8QNS - chains A and M; structure by X-ray diffraction, 3.21 A resolution.

== Chain A ==
Name: Apoptosis-inducing factor 1, mitochondrial
Organism: Mus musculus
Notes: EC 1.6.99.-
UniProtKB: Q9Z0X1 (AIFM1_MOUSE); residue numbers follow UniProt; this construct covers 102-612
Amino-acid sequence (524 residues; numbered 101 to 624; the number before each row is that of its first residue):
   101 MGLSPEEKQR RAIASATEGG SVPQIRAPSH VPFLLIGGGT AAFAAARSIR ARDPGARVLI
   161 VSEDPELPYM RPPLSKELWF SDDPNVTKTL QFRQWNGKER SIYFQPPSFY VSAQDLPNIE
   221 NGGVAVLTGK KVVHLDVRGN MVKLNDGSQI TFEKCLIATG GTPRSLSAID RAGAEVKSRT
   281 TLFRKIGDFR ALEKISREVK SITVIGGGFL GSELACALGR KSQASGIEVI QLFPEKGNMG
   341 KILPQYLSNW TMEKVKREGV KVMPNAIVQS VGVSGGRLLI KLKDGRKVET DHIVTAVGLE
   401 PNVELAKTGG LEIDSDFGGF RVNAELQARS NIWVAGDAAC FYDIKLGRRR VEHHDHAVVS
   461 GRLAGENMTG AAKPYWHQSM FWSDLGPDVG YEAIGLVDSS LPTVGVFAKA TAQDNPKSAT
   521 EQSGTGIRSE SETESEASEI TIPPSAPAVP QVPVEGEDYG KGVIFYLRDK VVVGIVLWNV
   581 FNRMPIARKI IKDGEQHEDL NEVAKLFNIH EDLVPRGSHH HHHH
Disordered / not traced: 101-124, 512-554, 556, 618-624
Differences from the reference sequence: initiating methionine (101); expression tag (613-624)
Residues lining bound ligands:
  - FAD (flavin-adenine dinucleotide): I136, G137, G138, G139, T140, A141, A142, V161, S162, E163, D164, R171, P172, L174, S175, K176, K230, K231, V232, A258, T259, G260, G261, F283, R284, K285, L310, E313, N402, E404, L405, A435, G436, D437, E452, H453, H454, D455, A457, M480, F481, W482
  - NAD (nicotinamide-adenine-dinucleotide): S175, L266, R284, I305, G306, G307, G308, F309, L310, G311, E313, F333, P334, E335, K341, A396, V397, G398, L399, D437, E452, H453, F481, W482, S483
Reported in the primary citation:
  - mutagenesis - T503D/V504K/G505P: abolished binding to CHCHD4
  - mutagenesis - T503D/V504K/G505P: decreased expression
  - conformationally variable residues (order/disorder transition): A512 to V549

== Chain M ==
Name: Mitochondrial intermembrane space import and assembly protein 40
UniProtKB: Q8VEA4 (MIA40_MOUSE); numbering as in UniProt (aligned over 1-27)
Amino-acid sequence (27 residues; row label = number of the first residue in the row):
     1 MSYCRQEGKD RIIFVTKEDH ETPSSAE
Disordered / not traced: 1, 20-27
Reported in the primary citation:
  - contacts within the chain: K9-D10 (salt bridge)

== How chain A and chain M interact ==
Residue-residue contacts (37):
  P344(A) - D10(M)
  Q345(A) - D10(M)
  Y346(A) - D10(M)
  Y346(A) - I12(M)  hydrophobic
  S499(A) - K9(M)  hydrogen bond (backbone-side chain)
  S500(A) - K9(M)
  L501(A) - K9(M)  hydrogen bond (backbone-side chain)
  L501(A) - D10(M)
  P502(A) - K9(M)
  T503(A) - K9(M)  hydrogen bond (backbone-backbone)
  T503(A) - D10(M)  hydrogen bond
  T503(A) - R11(M)  hydrogen bond (backbone-backbone)
  V504(A) - R11(M)
  G505(A) - R11(M)  hydrogen bond (backbone-backbone)
  G505(A) - I12(M)
  G505(A) - I13(M)  hydrogen bond (backbone-backbone)
  V506(A) - I13(M)
  V506(A) - V15(M)  hydrophobic
  F507(A) - I13(M)  hydrogen bond (backbone-backbone)
  F507(A) - F14(M)
  F507(A) - V15(M)  hydrogen bond (backbone-backbone)
  A508(A) - V15(M)
  K509(A) - V15(M)  hydrogen bond (backbone-backbone)
  K509(A) - T16(M)
  T511(A) - T16(M)
  T511(A) - K17(M)  hydrogen bond (backbone-side chain)
  E557(A) - R5(M)  salt bridge
  E557(A) - F14(M)
  D558(A) - F14(M)
  Y559(A) - R5(M)  hydrogen bond
  Y559(A) - I12(M)
  Y559(A) - F14(M)  hydrophobic
  N601(A) - I13(M)
  N601(A) - V15(M)
  K605(A) - V15(M)
  K605(A) - D19(M)  salt bridge
  H610(A) - K17(M)
Interface residues without a listed pair, chain A (23 interface residues in all): A510, I609
Interface features reported in the paper:
  - residue pairs: T503(A)-D10(M) (hydrogen bond), V504(A)-I13(M), V504(A)-R11(M), G505(A)-R11(M) (backbone contact), V506(A)-I13(M)
  - interface residues, chain A: Y346(A), T503(A), F507(A), Y559(A)
  - interface residues, chain M: I12(M), F14(M)

== In short ==
The interface between chain A and chain M involves 23 residues on one side and 11 on the other; the contacts
include 12 hydrogen bonds and 2 salt bridges. Among the polar pairs are E557(A)-R5(M), K605(A)-D19(M) and
S499(A)-K9(M). The paper describes a hydrogen bond between T503(A) and D10(M); contacts between V504(A) and
I13(M), V504(A) and R11(M) and V506(A) and I13(M); a backbone contact between G505(A) and R11(M). From the
paper: T503D/V504K/G505P of chain A abolish binding to CHCHD4; interface residues Y346(A), T503(A) and I12(M)
among others.
Chain A is Apoptosis-inducing factor 1, mitochondrial (Mus musculus) and chain M is Mitochondrial
intermembrane space import and assembly protein 40; the structure, Crystal structure of murine AIF bound to
N-terminal domain of CHCHD4, was determined by X-ray diffraction.
